PDB entry 9JJW | X-ray diffraction, 2.09 A resolution | chain A

Chain A:
Molecule: LOC432253 protein
Source organism: Xenopus laevis
Reference sequence: Q2VPQ0 (Q2VPQ0_XENLA); residues 147-545 here = UniProt positions 147-545
Amino-acid sequence (399 residues; row label = number of the first residue in the row):
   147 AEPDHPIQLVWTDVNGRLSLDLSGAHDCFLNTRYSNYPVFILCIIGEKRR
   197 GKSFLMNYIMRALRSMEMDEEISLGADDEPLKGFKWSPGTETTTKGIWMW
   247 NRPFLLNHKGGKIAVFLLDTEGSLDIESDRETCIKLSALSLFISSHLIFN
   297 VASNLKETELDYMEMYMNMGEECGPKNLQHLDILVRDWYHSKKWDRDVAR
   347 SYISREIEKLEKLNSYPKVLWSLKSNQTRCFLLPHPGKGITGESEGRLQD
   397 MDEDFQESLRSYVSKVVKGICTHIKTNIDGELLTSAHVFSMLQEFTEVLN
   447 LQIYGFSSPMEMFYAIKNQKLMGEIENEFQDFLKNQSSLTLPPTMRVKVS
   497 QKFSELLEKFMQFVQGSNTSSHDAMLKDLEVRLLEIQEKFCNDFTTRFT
Disordered / not traced: 542-545
Ion coordination: Mg2+ near Asn323 (its only coordinating residue here)
Residues lining bound ligands: GDP (guanosine-5'-diphosphate): Glu193, Lys194, Arg195, Arg196, Gly197, Lys198, Ser199, Phe200, Lys231, Trp232, Ser233, Pro234, Thr240, Arg332, Asp333, His381, Pro382, Ile386, Thr387, Gly388, Phe401
What the authors report for this chain:
  - binding site for GDP: Arg195, Lys198
  - self-association interface (contacts with another copy of this molecule); pairs are residue here / residue on that copy: Arg276-Glu303 (salt bridge), Lys384-Asp398 (salt bridge)
  - catalytic residues: Arg195 (proposed by the authors, not directly observed)
  - mutagenesis - R195E, R195H, T240A: abolished catalytic activity on GTP
  - mutagenesis - R276E, R351E, F452R (2.5-fold): decreased catalytic activity on GTP
  - post-translational modification sites: Lys384, Lys480, Lys535
  - mutagenesis - T240A: unchanged binding to GTP
  - mutagenesis - T240A: abolished binding to LOC432253 protein (chain A)

Summary:
Ligands of chain A: GDP. From the paper: the catalytic residue Arg195; R195E, R195H and T240A abolish
catalytic activity on GTP; 6 substitutions were tested in all.
Chain A is LOC432253 protein (Xenopus laevis); the structure, Truncated RNF112, GDP-bound form 1, was
determined by X-ray diffraction (same publication as 9JJU, 9JJV and 9JJX).
